PDB entry 6TAQ | electron microscopy, 3.90 A resolution | chains B and A of the 4 polymer chains in the assembly

# Chain B (and A)
Protein: Activity-regulated cytoskeleton associated protein 2
Source organism: Drosophila melanogaster
Notes: chain A of this document is another copy of the same molecule, construct and numbering; everything in this record applies to it too
UniProtKB: Q7JV70 (ARC2_DROME); residue numbers follow UniProt; this construct covers 1-193
Amino-acid sequence (193 residues; each row starts with the number of its first residue):
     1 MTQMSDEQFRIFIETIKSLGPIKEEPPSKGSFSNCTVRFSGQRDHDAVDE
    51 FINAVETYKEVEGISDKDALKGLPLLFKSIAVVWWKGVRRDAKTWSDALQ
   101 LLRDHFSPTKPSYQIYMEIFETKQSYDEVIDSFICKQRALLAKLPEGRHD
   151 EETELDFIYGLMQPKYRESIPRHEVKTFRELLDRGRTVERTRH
Disordered / not traced: 1-28, 193

# Interface between chain B and chain A
Contacting residue pairs (21; chain B residue first):
  Ser112(B) - Asp156(A)  hydrogen bond
  Tyr113(B) - Asp156(A)  hydrogen bond (backbone-side chain)
  Tyr113(B) - Tyr159(A)
  Tyr116(B) - Phe120(A)
  Tyr116(B) - Phe157(A)  hydrophobic
  Met117(B) - Lys123(A)
  Met117(B) - Gly160(A)
  Met117(B) - Leu161(A)  hydrophobic
  Phe120(B) - Tyr116(A)
  Phe120(B) - Phe120(A)  hydrophobic
  Arg148(B) - Thr153(A)
  His149(B) - His149(A)
  Glu152(B) - Arg148(A)
  Thr153(B) - Arg148(A)
  Asp156(B) - Ser112(A)  hydrogen bond
  Asp156(B) - Tyr113(A)
  Asp156(B) - Arg148(A)  salt bridge
  Phe157(B) - Tyr116(A)  hydrophobic
  Tyr159(B) - Tyr113(A)
  Gly160(B) - Met117(A)
  Leu161(B) - Met117(A)
Other interface residues (no listed pair), chain B (15 interface residues in all): Arg172
Other interface residues (no listed pair), chain A (16 interface residues in all): Arg167, Arg172

# In short
Chain B and chain A form an interface of 15 and 16 residues respectively; the contacts include 3 hydrogen
bonds and 1 salt bridge. Polar contacts include Asp156(B)-Arg148(A), Ser112(B)-Asp156(A) and
Tyr113(B)-Asp156(A).
Chain B and chain A are both Activity-regulated cytoskeleton associated protein 2 (Drosophila melanogaster);
the structure, Structure of the dArc2 capsid, was determined by electron microscopy, deposited together with
6TAP, 6TAR, 6TAS, 6TAT and 6TAU.
